PDB entry 4RRZ | X-ray diffraction, 2.57 A resolution | chains A and B

# Chain A (and B)
Name: Prostaglandin G/H synthase 2
From: Mus musculus
Notes: EC 1.14.99.1; chain B of this document is another copy of the same molecule, construct and numbering; everything in this record applies to it too
UniProt: Q05769 (PGH2_MOUSE); the construct lacks a stretch of the UniProt sequence, so the offset changes along the chain: 33-105 = UniProt 18-90; 106-618 = UniProt 92-604
Sequence (587 residues; each row starts with the number of its first residue):
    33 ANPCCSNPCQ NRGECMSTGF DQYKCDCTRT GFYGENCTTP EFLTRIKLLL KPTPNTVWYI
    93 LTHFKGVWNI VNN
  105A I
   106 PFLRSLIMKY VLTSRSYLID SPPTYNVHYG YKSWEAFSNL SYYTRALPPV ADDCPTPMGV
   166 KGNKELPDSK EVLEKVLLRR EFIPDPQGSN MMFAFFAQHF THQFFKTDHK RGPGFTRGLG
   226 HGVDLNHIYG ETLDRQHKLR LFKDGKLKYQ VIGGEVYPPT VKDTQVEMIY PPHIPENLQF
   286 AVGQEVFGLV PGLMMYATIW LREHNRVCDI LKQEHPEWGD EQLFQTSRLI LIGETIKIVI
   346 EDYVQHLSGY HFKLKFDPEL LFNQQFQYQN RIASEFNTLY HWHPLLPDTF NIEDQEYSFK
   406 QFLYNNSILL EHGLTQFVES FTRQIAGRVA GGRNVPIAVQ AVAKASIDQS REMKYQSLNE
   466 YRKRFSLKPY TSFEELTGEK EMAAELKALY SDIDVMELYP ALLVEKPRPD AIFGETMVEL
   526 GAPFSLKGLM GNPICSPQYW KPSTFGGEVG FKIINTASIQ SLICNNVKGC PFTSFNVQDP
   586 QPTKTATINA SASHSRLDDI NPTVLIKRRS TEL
Not modelled in the structure: 584-618
Cystine bridges: Cys36-Cys47, Cys37-Cys159, Cys41-Cys57, Cys59-Cys69, Cys569-Cys575
Glycans and other covalent adducts: N-acetylglucosamine (NAG) linked to Asn68, Asn144, Asn410
Sequence notes: engineered mutation Trp90 (His75 in Q05769)
Small-molecule neighbours: Lumiracoxib (LUR; {2-[(2-chloro-6-fluorophenyl)amino]-5-methylphenyl}acetic acid): Arg120, Phe205, Tyr348, Val349, Leu352, Ser353, Tyr355, Phe381, Leu384, Tyr385, Trp387, Met522, Val523, Gly526, Ala527, Ser530, Leu531
UniProt features mapped onto this chain:
  - active site: His207 (Proton acceptor), Tyr385 (For cyclooxygenase activity)
  - binding site (substrate): Arg120, Tyr355
  - binding site (heme b): His388
  - site: Ser530 (Aspirin-acetylated serine), Asn606 (Not glycosylated)
  - modified residue: Cys540 (S-nitrosocysteine), Ser579 (O-acetylserine)
  - glycosylation (N-linked (GlcNAc...) asparagine): Asn68, Asn144, Asn410, Asn594

# Interface between chain A and chain B
Contacting residue pairs - 111 pairs, chain A then chain B:
  Arg44(A) with Gln543(B)
  Glu46(A) with Gln543(B); Lys546(B), salt bridge; Ser548(B), hydrogen bond
  Met48(A) with His320(B); Gly551(B); Gly552(B)
  Ser49(A) with His320(B), hydrogen bond (backbone-side chain); Glu322(B), hydrogen bond; Trp323(B), hydrogen bond
  Thr50(A) with Glu322(B)
  Gly51(A) with Glu322(B), hydrogen bond (backbone-side chain)
  Phe52(A) with Pro321(B); Glu322(B)
  Asp58(A) with Lys546(B); Pro547(B); Ser548(B), hydrogen bond
  Thr60(A) with Pro547(B)
  Arg61(A) with Phe367(B); Pro542(B), hydrogen bond (side chain-backbone); Trp545(B), hydrogen bond (side chain-backbone); Lys546(B)
  Asp125(A) with Gln543(B), hydrogen bond
  Pro127(A) with Tyr373(B), hydrophobic; Ser541(B)
  Pro128(A) with Tyr544(B), hydrogen bond (backbone-side chain)
  Thr129(A) with Tyr544(B)
  Tyr134(A) with Glu326(B), hydrogen bond; Gln330(B)
  Tyr136(A) with Glu326(B); Gln327(B); Gln330(B)
  Lys137(A) with Leu334(B); Gln543(B), hydrogen bond (side chain-backbone); Tyr544(B); Lys546(B); Thr549(B), hydrogen bond
  Ser138(A) with Gln330(B); Leu334(B)
  Trp139(A) with Asp229(B); Gln330(B); Arg333(B); Ile337(B), hydrophobic; Asn537(B); Pro538(B), hydrophobic
  Glu140(A) with Leu238(B); Gln330(B)
  Phe142(A) with Pro538(B), hydrophobic; Tyr544(B)
  Asp229(A) with Trp139(B)
  His320(A) with Met48(B); Ser49(B), hydrogen bond (side chain-backbone)
  Pro321(A) with Phe52(B)
  Glu322(A) with Ser49(B), hydrogen bond; Thr50(B); Gly51(B), hydrogen bond (side chain-backbone); Phe52(B)
  Trp323(A) with Ser49(B), hydrogen bond
  Glu326(A) with Tyr134(B), hydrogen bond; Tyr136(B)
  Gln327(A) with Tyr136(B), hydrogen bond (backbone-side chain)
  Gln330(A) with Tyr134(B); Tyr136(B); Ser138(B); Trp139(B); Glu140(B)
  Arg333(A) with Trp139(B)
  Leu334(A) with Lys137(B); Ser138(B); Trp139(B)
  Ile337(A) with Trp139(B), hydrophobic
  Phe367(A) with Arg61(B); Gln370(B), hydrogen bond (backbone-side chain)
  Asn368(A) with Gln370(B)
  Gln369(A) with Gln370(B), hydrogen bond (backbone-side chain)
  Gln370(A) with Phe367(B), hydrogen bond (side chain-backbone); Asn368(B); Gln369(B), hydrogen bond (side chain-backbone)
  Phe371(A) with Gln372(B), hydrogen bond (backbone-side chain)
  Gln372(A) with Phe371(B), hydrogen bond (side chain-backbone); Gln372(B); Tyr373(B), hydrogen bond (side chain-backbone)
  Tyr373(A) with Gln372(B), hydrogen bond (backbone-side chain); Gln374(B), hydrogen bond (backbone-side chain)
  Gln374(A) with Tyr373(B), hydrogen bond (side chain-backbone); Gln374(B)
  Asn537(A) with Trp139(B)
  Pro538(A) with Trp139(B), hydrophobic; Phe142(B), hydrophobic
  Ser541(A) with Pro127(B)
  Pro542(A) with Arg61(B), hydrogen bond (backbone-side chain)
  Gln543(A) with Arg44(B); Glu46(B); Asp125(B), hydrogen bond; Lys137(B), hydrogen bond (backbone-side chain)
  Tyr544(A) with Pro127(B); Pro128(B), hydrogen bond (side chain-backbone); Thr129(B); Lys137(B); Phe142(B)
  Trp545(A) with Arg61(B), hydrogen bond (backbone-side chain)
  Lys546(A) with Glu46(B), salt bridge; Asp58(B); Lys137(B)
  Pro547(A) with Asp58(B); Thr60(B)
  Ser548(A) with Glu46(B), hydrogen bond; Asp58(B), hydrogen bond
  Thr549(A) with Lys137(B), hydrogen bond
  Gly551(A) with Met48(B)
  Gly552(A) with Met48(B)
Also at the interface, not in a pair above, chain A (59 interface residues in all): Leu145, Val228, Leu238, Glu319, Glu364, Leu366
Also at the interface, not in a pair above, chain B (59 interface residues in all): Leu145, Val228, Glu319, Glu364, Leu366

# Overview
Chain A and chain B each contribute 59 residues to their interface, with 37 hydrogen bonds and 2 salt bridges.
Among the polar pairs are Glu46(A)-Lys546(B), Glu46(A)-Ser548(B) and Ser49(A)-His320(B). Bound to chain A:
Lumiracoxib. N-acetylglucosamine is covalently linked to Asn68(A), Asn144(A) and Asn410(A).
Both chains are Prostaglandin G/H synthase 2 (Mus musculus). Entry 4RRZ (Crystal Structure of Apo Murine H90W
Cyclooxygenase-2 Complexed with Lumiracoxib) was determined by X-ray diffraction, deposited together with
4RRW, 4RRX, 4RRY and 4RS0.
